Entry 7DY4 (X-ray diffraction, 1.30 A resolution); this record covers chains A and C of the 4 polymer chains in the assembly.

# Chain A (and C)
Molecule: Hemoglobin subunit alpha
Source organism: Homo sapiens
Notes: chain C of this document is another copy of the same molecule, construct and numbering; everything in this record applies to it too
Reference sequence: P69905 (HBA_HUMAN); residues 1-141 here correspond to UniProt positions 2-142 (UniProt number = residue number + 1)
Amino-acid sequence (141 residues; row label = number of the first residue in the row):
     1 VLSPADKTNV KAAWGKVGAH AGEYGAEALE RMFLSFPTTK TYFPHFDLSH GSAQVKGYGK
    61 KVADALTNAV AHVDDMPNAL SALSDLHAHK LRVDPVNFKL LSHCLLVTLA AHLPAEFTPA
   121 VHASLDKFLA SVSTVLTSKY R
Construct notes: variant Tyr58 (His59 in P69905)
Ion coordination: heme Fe near Tyr58 (its only coordinating residue here)
Small-molecule neighbours: heme (HEM): Met32, Thr39, Tyr42, Phe43, His45, Phe46, Tyr58, Lys61, Val62, Ala65, Leu66, Leu83, Leu86, His87, Leu91, Val93, Asn97, Phe98, Leu101, Val132, Leu136
Swiss-Prot annotation at these positions:
  - binding site (heme b): His87
  - site: Thr8, Asn9 (Microbial infection: Cleavage), Lys11 (Not glycated), Ala13, Trp14 (Microbial infection: Cleavage), Tyr24, Gly25 (Microbial infection: Cleavage), Leu29, Glu30 (Microbial infection: Cleavage), His45, Phe46 (Microbial infection: Cleavage), Asp47, Leu48 (Microbial infection: Cleavage), Ser52, Ala53 (Microbial infection: Cleavage), Val55, Lys56 (Microbial infection: Cleavage), Lys56 (Not glycated), Gly59, Lys60 (Microbial infection: Cleavage), Lys60 (Not glycated), Lys90 (Not glycated), Leu91, Arg92 (Microbial infection: Cleavage), Lys99 (Not glycated), Leu106, Val107 (Microbial infection: Cleavage), Thr108, Leu109 (Microbial infection: Cleavage), Val121, His122 (Microbial infection: Cleavage), Ser133, Thr134 (Microbial infection: Cleavage)
  - modified residue: Ser3 (Phosphoserine), Lys7 (N6-succinyllysine), Thr8 (Phosphothreonine), Lys11 (N6-succinyllysine), Lys16 (N6-acetyllysine), Tyr24 (Phosphotyrosine), Ser35 (Phosphoserine), Lys40 (N6-succinyllysine), Ser49 (Phosphoserine), Ser102 (Phosphoserine), Thr108 (Phosphothreonine), Ser124 (Phosphoserine), Ser131 (Phosphoserine), Thr134 (Phosphothreonine), Thr137 (Phosphothreonine), Ser138 (Phosphoserine)
  - glycosylation (N-linked (Glc) (glycation) lysine): Lys7, Lys16, Lys40, Lys61

# How chain A and chain C interact
Contacting residue pairs - 4 pairs, chain A then chain C:
  Asp126(A) - Arg141(C)  salt bridge
  Lys127(A) - Arg141(C)  hydrogen bond (side chain-backbone)
  Arg141(A) - Asp126(C)  salt bridge
  Arg141(A) - Lys127(C)  hydrogen bond (backbone-side chain)
Interface residues without a listed pair, chain A (6 interface residues in all): Val1, Ala130, Ser138
Interface residues without a listed pair, chain C (6 interface residues in all): Val1, Ala130, Ser138

# Summary
The chain A/chain C interface involves 6 residues from each chain; the contacts include 2 hydrogen bonds and 2
salt bridges. Polar contacts include Asp126(A)-Arg141(C) and Lys127(A)-Arg141(C). Ligands of chain A: heme.
UniProt lists heme b-binding residue His87(A) on chain A.
Both chains are Hemoglobin subunit alpha (Homo sapiens). Entry 7DY4 (High resolution crystal structure of
hemoglobin M Boston) was determined by X-ray diffraction.
